PDB entry 2A69 | X-ray diffraction, 2.50 A resolution | chains C and F of the 6 polymer chains in the assembly

[Chain C]
Protein: DNA-directed RNA polymerase beta chain
Source organism: Thermus thermophilus
Notes: EC 2.7.7.6
UniProt: Q8RQE9 (RPOB_THET8); residue numbers follow UniProt; this construct covers 1-1119
Chain sequence (1119 residues; numbered 1 to 1119; the number before each row is that of its first residue):
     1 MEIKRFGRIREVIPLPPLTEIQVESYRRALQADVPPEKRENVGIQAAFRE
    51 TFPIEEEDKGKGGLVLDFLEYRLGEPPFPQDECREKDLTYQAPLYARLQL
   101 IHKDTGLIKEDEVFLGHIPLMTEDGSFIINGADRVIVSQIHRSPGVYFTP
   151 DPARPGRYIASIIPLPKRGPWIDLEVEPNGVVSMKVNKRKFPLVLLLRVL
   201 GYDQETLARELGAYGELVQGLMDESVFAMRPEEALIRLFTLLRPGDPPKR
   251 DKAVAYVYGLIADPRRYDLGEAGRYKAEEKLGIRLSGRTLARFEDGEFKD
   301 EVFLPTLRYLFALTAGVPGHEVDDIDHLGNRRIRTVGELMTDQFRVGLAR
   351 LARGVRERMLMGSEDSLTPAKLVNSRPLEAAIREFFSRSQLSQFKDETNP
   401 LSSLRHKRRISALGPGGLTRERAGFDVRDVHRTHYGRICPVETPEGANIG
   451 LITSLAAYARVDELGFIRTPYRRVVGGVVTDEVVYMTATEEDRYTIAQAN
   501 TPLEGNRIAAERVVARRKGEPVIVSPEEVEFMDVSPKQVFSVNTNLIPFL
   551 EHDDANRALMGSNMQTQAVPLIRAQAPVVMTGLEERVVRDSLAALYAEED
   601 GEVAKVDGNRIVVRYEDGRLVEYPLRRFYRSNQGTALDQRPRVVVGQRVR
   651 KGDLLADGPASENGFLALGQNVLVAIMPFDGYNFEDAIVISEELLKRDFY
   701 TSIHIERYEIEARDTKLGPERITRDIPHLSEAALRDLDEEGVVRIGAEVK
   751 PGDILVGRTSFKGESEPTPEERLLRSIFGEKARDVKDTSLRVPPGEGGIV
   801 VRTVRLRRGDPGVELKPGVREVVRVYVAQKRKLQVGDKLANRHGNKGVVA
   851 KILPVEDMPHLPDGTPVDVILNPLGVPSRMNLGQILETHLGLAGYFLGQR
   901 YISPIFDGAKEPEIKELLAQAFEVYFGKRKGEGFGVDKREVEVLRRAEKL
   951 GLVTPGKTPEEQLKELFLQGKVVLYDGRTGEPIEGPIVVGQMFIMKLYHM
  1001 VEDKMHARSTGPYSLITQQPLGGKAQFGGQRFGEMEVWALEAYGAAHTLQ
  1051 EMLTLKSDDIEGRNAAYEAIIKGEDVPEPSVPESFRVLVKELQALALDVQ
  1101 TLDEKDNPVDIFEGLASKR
Bound ions: Mg2+ site 1: Glu-11, Ile-13; Mg2+ site 2 near Val-12 (its only coordinating residue here); Mg2+ site 3 near Glu-75 (its only coordinating residue here); Mg2+ site 4 near Glu-210 (its only coordinating residue here); Mg2+ site 5 near Glu-301 (its only coordinating residue here); Mg2+ site 6: Leu-367, Thr-368; Mg2+ site 7 near Arg-422 (its only coordinating residue here); Mg2+ site 8: Pro-440 (shared with 1 residue of chain D); Mg2+ site 9 near Ala-447 (its only coordinating residue here); Mg2+ site 10 near Glu-463 (its only coordinating residue here); Mg2+ site 11 near Tyr-471 (its only coordinating residue here); Mg2+ site 12: Leu-546, Gln-565; 13 more Mg2+ sites not listed
Small-molecule neighbours: rifapentine (RPT): Arg-134, Val-137, Ser-389, Gln-390, Leu-391, Ser-392, Gln-393, Phe-394, Lys-395, Asp-396, His-406, Arg-409, Ser-411, Leu-413, Gly-414, Pro-444, Ile-452, Gln-633

[Chain F]
Protein: RNA polymerase sigma factor rpoD
Source organism: Thermus thermophilus
Chain sequence (423 residues; numbered 1 to 423; the number before each row is that of its first residue):
     1 MKKSKRKNAQAQEAQETEVLVQEEAEELPEFPEGEPDPDLEDPDLALEDD
    51 LLDLPEEGEGLDLEEEEEDLPIPKISTSDPVRQYLHEIGQVPLLTLEEEV
   101 ELARKVEEGMEAIKKLSEITGLDPDLIREVVRAKILGSARVRHIPGLKET
   151 LDPKTVEEIDQKLKSLPKEHKRYLHIAREGEAARQHLIEANLRLVVSIAK
   201 KYTGRGLSFLDLIQEGNQGLIRAVEKFEYKRRFKFSTYATWWIRQAINRA
   251 IADQARTIRIPVHMVETINKLSRTARQLQQELGREPTYEEIAEAMGPGWD
   301 AKRVEETLKIAQEPVSLETPIGDEKDSFYGDFIPDEHLPSPVDAATQSLL
   351 SEELEKALSKLSEREAMVLKLRKGLIDGREHTLEEVGAFFGVTRERIRQI
   401 ENKALRKLKYHESRTRKLRDFLD
Disordered / not traced: 1-73, 379-383
Bound ions: Mg2+ site 1: Glu-129, Arg-132 (shared with 1 residue of chain D); Mg2+ site 2 near Lys-134 (its only coordinating residue here); Mg2+ site 3 near Gly-206 (its only coordinating residue here); Mg2+ site 4 near Gln-254 (its only coordinating residue here); Mg2+ site 5 near Arg-256 (its only coordinating residue here); Mg2+ site 6 near His-263 (its only coordinating residue here); Mg2+ site 7: Asn-269, Arg-276; Mg2+ site 8 near Glu-289 (its only coordinating residue here); Mg2+ site 9: Ser-359, Leu-361; Mg2+ site 10 near Lys-360 (its only coordinating residue here); Mg2+ site 11: Leu-361, Glu-363; Mg2+ site 12 near Arg-364 (its only coordinating residue here); 3 more Mg2+ sites not listed

[Interface between chain C and chain F]
Pairs across the interface (37):
  Arg-376(C) with Gln-279(F), hydrogen bond; Glu-285(F), salt bridge
  Gln-390(C) with Asp-323(F)
  His-728(C) with Asp-423(F), salt bridge
  Leu-729(C) with Arg-419(F)
  Pro-769(C) with Lys-373(F)
  Glu-770(C) with Gly-374(F)
  Arg-772(C) with Lys-373(F)
  Leu-773(C) with Leu-369(F); Lys-373(F)
  Ser-776(C) with Lys-373(F)
  Phe-778(C) with Lys-409(F)
  Pro-817(C) with Tyr-288(F); Glu-305(F)
  Thr-1010(C) with Pro-341(F)
  Tyr-1013(C) with Ile-333(F); Pro-334(F); Asp-335(F), hydrogen bond (backbone-backbone)
  Ser-1014(C) with Gly-330(F), hydrogen bond (side chain-backbone); Asp-331(F), hydrogen bond (side chain-backbone); Ile-333(F)
  Leu-1015(C) with Ile-333(F), hydrogen bond (backbone-backbone); Pro-334(F); Asp-335(F)
  Ile-1016(C) with Leu-317(F), hydrophobic; Gly-330(F)
  Thr-1017(C) with Asp-331(F)
  Gln-1018(C) with Leu-338(F)
  Leu-1021(C) with Asp-331(F); Phe-332(F), hydrophobic
  Asn-1064(C) with Pro-339(F); Pro-341(F)
  Tyr-1067(C) with Pro-341(F); Val-342(F); Ala-345(F), hydrophobic
  Lys-1072(C) with Ser-348(F); Glu-352(F), salt bridge
Other interface residues (no listed pair), chain C (29 interface residues in all): Ala-370, Gly-818, Gly-1011, Pro-1012, Ile-1060, Arg-1063, Ile-1071
Other interface residues (no listed pair), chain F (32 interface residues in all): Gln-280, Lys-309, Ser-340, Ala-344, Leu-349, Gly-378, Phe-421

[Summary]
29 residues of chain C face 32 of chain F across their interface; the contacts include 5 hydrogen bonds and 3
salt bridges. Among the polar pairs are Arg-376(C)/Glu-285(F), His-728(C)/Asp-423(F) and
Lys-1072(C)/Glu-352(F). Ligands of chain C: rifapentine. Glu-11(C) and Ile-13(C) coordinate Mg2+ site 1.
Chain C is DNA-directed RNA polymerase beta chain and chain F is RNA polymerase sigma factor rpoD, both from
Thermus thermophilus; the structure, Crystal structure of the T. Thermophilus RNA polymerase holoenzyme in
complex with antibiotic rifapentin, was determined by X-ray diffraction (same publication as 2A68 and 2A6E).
